Entry 8X9B (electron microscopy, 3.82 A resolution); this record covers chains E and K of the 16 polymer chains in the assembly.

[Chain E]
Protein: Capsid protein VP1
Source organism: Coxsackievirus A16
Reference sequence: A0A2S1BJ89 (A0A2S1BJ89_9ENTO); residues 1-297 here correspond to UniProt positions 566-862 (UniProt number = residue number + 565)
Amino-acid sequence (297 residues; each row starts with the number of its first residue):
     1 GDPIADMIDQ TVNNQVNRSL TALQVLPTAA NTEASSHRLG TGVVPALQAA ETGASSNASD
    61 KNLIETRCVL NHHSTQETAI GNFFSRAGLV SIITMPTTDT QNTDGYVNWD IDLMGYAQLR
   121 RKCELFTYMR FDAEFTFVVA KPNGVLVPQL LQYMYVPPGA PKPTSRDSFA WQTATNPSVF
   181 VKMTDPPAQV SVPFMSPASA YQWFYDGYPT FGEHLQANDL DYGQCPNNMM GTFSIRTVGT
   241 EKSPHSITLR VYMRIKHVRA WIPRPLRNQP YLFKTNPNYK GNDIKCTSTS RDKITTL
Not modelled in the structure: 1-73, 98-103, 211-216

[Chain K]
Protein: Genome polyprotein
Source organism: Coxsackievirus A16
Reference sequence: A0A2S1BJ89 (A0A2S1BJ89_9ENTO); residues 1-242 here correspond to UniProt positions 324-565 (UniProt number = residue number + 323)
Amino-acid sequence (242 residues; numbered 1 to 242; the number before each row is that of its first residue):
     1 GIPTELKPGT NQFLTTDDGV SAPILPGFHP TPPIHIPGEV HNLLEICRVE TILEVNNLKT
    61 NETTPMQRLC FPVSVQSKTG ELCAAFRADP GRDGPWQSTI LGQLCRYYTQ WSGSLEVTFM
   121 FAGSFMATGK MLIAYTPPGG NVPADRITAM LGTHVIWDFG LQSSVTLVVP WISNTHYRAH
   181 ARAGYFDYYT TGIITIWYQT NYVVPIGAPT TAYIVALAAA QDNFTMKLCK DTEDIEQTAN
   241 IQ
Not modelled in the structure: 1-5, 175-189, 233-242

[Chain E / chain K interface]
Pairs across the interface (25):
  Pro157(E) - Leu228(K)  hydrophobic
  Pro158(E) - Leu228(K)
  Gly159(E) - Lys230(K)
  Ala160(E) - Lys230(K)
  Thr175(E) - Cys229(K)  hydrogen bond (side chain-backbone)
  Thr175(E) - Lys230(K)
  Thr175(E) - Asp231(K)
  Pro177(E) - Thr16(K)
  Ser178(E) - Phe13(K)
  Ser178(E) - Leu14(K)
  Ser178(E) - Thr15(K)  hydrogen bond (backbone-side chain)
  Val179(E) - Gln12(K)
  Val179(E) - Phe13(K)
  Val179(E) - Leu14(K)  hydrophobic
  Phe180(E) - Gln12(K)
  Phe180(E) - Phe13(K)  hydrogen bond (backbone-backbone)
  Lys182(E) - Asn11(K)
  Asp185(E) - Asn11(K)  hydrogen bond
  Pro186(E) - Thr10(K)
  Pro187(E) - Gly9(K)  hydrogen bond (backbone-backbone)
  Ala188(E) - Gln12(K)
  Gln189(E) - Pro8(K)
  Gln189(E) - Gly9(K)
  Gln189(E) - Gln12(K)  hydrogen bond (backbone-side chain)
  Ala217(E) - Gly139(K)  hydrogen bond (backbone-backbone)
Other interface residues (no listed pair), chain E (18 interface residues in all): Val181, Pro197
Other interface residues (no listed pair), chain K (16 interface residues in all): Thr109, Gln110

[Summary]
The interface between chain E and chain K involves 18 residues on one side and 16 on the other; the contacts
include 7 hydrogen bonds. Polar pairs include Thr175(E)-Cys229(K), Ser178(E)-Thr15(K) and Asp185(E)-Asn11(K).
Chain E is Capsid protein VP1 and chain K is Genome polyprotein, both from Coxsackievirus A16; the structure,
Cryo-EM structure of coxsackievirus A16 empty particle in complex with Fab h1A6.2 (local refinement), was
determined by electron microscopy together with 8X95, 8X96, 8X97, 8X98, 8X99, 8X9A, 8YTB and 8YTJ from the
same study.
